Entry 2AHR (X-ray diffraction, 2.15 A resolution); this record covers chains A and B of the 5 polymer chains in the assembly.

== Chain A (and B) ==
Protein: putative pyrroline carboxylate reductase
Source organism: Streptococcus pyogenes
Notes: EC 1.5.1.2; chain B of this document is another copy of the same molecule, construct and numbering; everything in this record applies to it too
UniProt: Q9A1S9 (Q9A1S9_STRP1); residue numbers follow UniProt; this construct covers 1-256
Amino-acid sequence (259 residues; numbered -2 to 256; the number before each row is that of its first residue; numbers below 1 keep their minus sign (Ser-2 is residue -2)):
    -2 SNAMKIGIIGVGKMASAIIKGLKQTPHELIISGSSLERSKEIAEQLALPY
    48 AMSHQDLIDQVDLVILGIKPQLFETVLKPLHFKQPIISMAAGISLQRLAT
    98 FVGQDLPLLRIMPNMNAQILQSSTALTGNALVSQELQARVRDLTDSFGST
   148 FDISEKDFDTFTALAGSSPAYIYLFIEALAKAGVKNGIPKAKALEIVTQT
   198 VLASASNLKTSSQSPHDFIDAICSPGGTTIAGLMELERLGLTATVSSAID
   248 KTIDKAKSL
Unresolved in the structure: -2 to -1
Construct notes: cloning artifact (-2 to 0); modified residue (1, 11, 49, 86, 109, 112, 231)
Modified residues: Mse1, Mse11, Mse49, Mse86, Mse109, Mse112, Mse231 (selenomethionine; parent Met)
Bound ions: Na+: Gly89, Leu256
Ligand contacts:
  - NADP (NAP; NADP nicotinamide-adenine-dinucleotide phosphate), molecule 1: Ile6, Gly7, Val8, Gly9, Lys10, Mse11, Ala12, Ser29, Gly30, Ser31, Arg35, His51, Gly64, Ile65, Lys66, Pro67, Leu69, Val73, Mse86, Ala87, Ala88, Mse109, Pro110, Asn111, Mse112, Gly163
  - NADP (NAP), molecule 2: Ala218, Ile219, Ser221, Pro222
Reported in the primary citation:
  - contacts within the chain: Glu174-Lys187 (salt bridge), Lys189-Glu192 (salt bridge), Glu232-Arg235 (salt bridge)
  - self-association interface (contacts with another copy of this molecule); pairs are residue here / residue on that copy: Lys182-Asp247 (salt bridge), Lys187-Asp217 (salt bridge), His213-His213 (pi stacking), Leu171, Ala175, Val181
  - binding site for NADP: Gly7 to Ala12, Ser31, Arg35, His51, Gly64, Lys66, Mse86, Mse109, Mse112, Gly163, Ser221
  - specificity-determining residues: Arg35 (proposed by the authors, not directly observed)

== Chain A / chain B interface ==
Pairs across the interface - 14 pairs, chain A then chain B:
  Lys178(A) - Asp217(B)  salt bridge
  Lys178(A) - Ile227(B)
  Lys178(A) - Leu230(B)
  Val181(A) - Cys220(B)
  Val181(A) - Pro222(B)
  Val181(A) - Gly223(B)  hydrogen bond (backbone-backbone)
  Val181(A) - Ile227(B)  hydrophobic
  Lys182(A) - Gly223(B)
  Lys182(A) - Ile227(B)
  Lys182(A) - Mse231(B)
  Gly184(A) - Pro222(B)
  Gly184(A) - Gly223(B)
  Pro186(A) - Pro222(B)  hydrophobic
  Lys187(A) - Asp217(B)  salt bridge
Other interface residues (no listed pair), chain A (8 interface residues in all): Glu174, Ile185
Other interface residues (no listed pair), chain B (9 interface residues in all): Ile216, Ser221

== Summary ==
Chain A and chain B form an interface of 8 and 9 residues respectively, with 1 hydrogen bond and 2 salt
bridges. Polar pairs include Lys178(A)-Asp217(B), Lys187(A)-Asp217(B) and Val181(A)-Gly223(B). Bound to chain
A: NADP. From the paper: a binding site for NADP at Gly7(A), Ser31(A) and Arg35(A) among others; the
specificity determinant Arg35(A).
Both chains are putative pyrroline carboxylate reductase (Streptococcus pyogenes). Entry 2AHR (Crystal
Structures of 1-Pyrroline-5-Carboxylate Reductase from Human Pathogen Streptococcus pyogenes) was determined
by X-ray diffraction, deposited together with 2AMF and 2AG8.
